Entry 3K9F (X-ray diffraction, 2.90 A resolution); this record covers chains A and E of the 8 polymer chains in the assembly.

[Chain A]
Molecule: DNA topoisomerase 4 subunit A
From: Streptococcus pneumoniae
Notes: EC 5.99.1.-
Reference sequence: P72525 (PARC_STRPN); residue numbers follow UniProt; this construct covers 1-488
Chain sequence (496 residues; numbered 1 to 496; the number before each row is that of its first residue):
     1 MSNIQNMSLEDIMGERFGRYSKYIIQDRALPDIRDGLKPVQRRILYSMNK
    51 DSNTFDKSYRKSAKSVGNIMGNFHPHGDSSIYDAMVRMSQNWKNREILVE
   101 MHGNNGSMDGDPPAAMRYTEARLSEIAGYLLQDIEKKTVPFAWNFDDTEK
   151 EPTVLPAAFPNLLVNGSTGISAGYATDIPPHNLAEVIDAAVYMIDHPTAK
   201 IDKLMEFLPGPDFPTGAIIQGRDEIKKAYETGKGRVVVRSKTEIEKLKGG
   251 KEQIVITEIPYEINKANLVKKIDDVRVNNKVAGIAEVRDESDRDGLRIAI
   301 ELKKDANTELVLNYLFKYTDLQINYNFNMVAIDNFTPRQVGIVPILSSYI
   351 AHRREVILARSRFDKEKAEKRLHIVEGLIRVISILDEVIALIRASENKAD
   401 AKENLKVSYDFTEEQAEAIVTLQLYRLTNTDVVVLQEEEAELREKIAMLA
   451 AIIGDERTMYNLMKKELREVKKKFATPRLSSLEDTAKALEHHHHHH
Not modelled in the structure: 1-2, 484-496
Construct notes: expression tag (489-496)
Swiss-Prot annotation at these positions:
  - active site: Tyr-118 (O-(5'-phospho-DNA)-tyrosine intermediate)
  - site: Lys-38 (Interaction with DNA), His-74 (Interaction with DNA), His-76 (Interaction with DNA), Arg-87 (Interaction with DNA), Lys-93 (Interaction with DNA), Arg-117 (Transition state stabilizer)
Reported in the primary citation:
  - binding site for Levofloxacin: Ser-79, Arg-117
  - binding site for the 15-nt DNA strand (chain E): Ile-170

[Chain E]
Molecule: 15-nt DNA strand
Sequence (15 nucleotides; numbered 1 to 15; the number before each row is that of its first residue):
     1 ACCAAGGTCATGAAT
Not modelled in the structure: 1-8

[Interface between chain A and chain E]
Pairs across the interface - 22 pairs, chain A then chain E:
  Arg-28(A) with DA13(E), phosphate contact; DA14(E), salt bridge to the phosphate
  Lys-38(A) with DA13(E), salt bridge to the phosphate
  Val-40(A) with DA13(E), phosphate contact; DA14(E), phosphate contact
  His-74(A) with DA14(E), salt bridge to the phosphate
  His-76(A) with DA14(E), hydrogen bond to the phosphate; DT15(E), salt bridge to the phosphate
  Gly-77(A) with DT15(E), hydrogen bond to the phosphate
  Ser-79(A) with DT15(E), base contact
  Ser-80(A) with DA14(E), phosphate contact; DT15(E), base contact
  Ala-84(A) with DA13(E), phosphate contact
  Arg-87(A) with DG12(E), salt bridge to the phosphate; DA13(E), phosphate contact
  Lys-93(A) with DG12(E), salt bridge to the phosphate
  Thr-168(A) with DG12(E), sugar contact; DA13(E), phosphate contact
  Ile-170(A) with DT11(E), base contact; DG12(E), base contact
  Glu-262(A) with DT11(E), phosphate contact; DG12(E), phosphate contact
Interface residues without a listed pair, chain A (17 interface residues in all): Asp-27, Gln-41, Pro-75

[Summary]
The interface between chain A and chain E involves 17 residues on one side and 5 on the other; the contacts
include 2 hydrogen bonds and 6 salt bridges. Among the polar pairs are His-76(A)/DA14(E), Gly-77(A)/DT15(E)
and Arg-28(A)/DA14(E). From the paper: a binding site for Levofloxacin at Ser-79(A) and Arg-117(A); a binding
site for the 15-nt DNA strand (chain E) at Ile-170(A).
Here chain A is DNA topoisomerase 4 subunit A (Streptococcus pneumoniae) and chain E is a 15-nt DNA strand.
Entry 3K9F (Detailed structural insight into the quinolone-DNA cleavage complex of type IIA topoisomerases)
was determined by X-ray diffraction, deposited together with 3KSA, 3KSB and 3LTN.
